Entry 1IUV (X-ray diffraction, 2.50 A resolution); this record covers chain A.

[Chain A]
Name: P-hydroxybenzoate hydroxylase
Source organism: Pseudomonas aeruginosa
Notes: EC 1.14.13.2
UniProtKB: P20586 (PHHY_PSEAE); numbering as in UniProt (aligned over 1-394)
Chain sequence (394 residues; row label = number of the first residue in the row):
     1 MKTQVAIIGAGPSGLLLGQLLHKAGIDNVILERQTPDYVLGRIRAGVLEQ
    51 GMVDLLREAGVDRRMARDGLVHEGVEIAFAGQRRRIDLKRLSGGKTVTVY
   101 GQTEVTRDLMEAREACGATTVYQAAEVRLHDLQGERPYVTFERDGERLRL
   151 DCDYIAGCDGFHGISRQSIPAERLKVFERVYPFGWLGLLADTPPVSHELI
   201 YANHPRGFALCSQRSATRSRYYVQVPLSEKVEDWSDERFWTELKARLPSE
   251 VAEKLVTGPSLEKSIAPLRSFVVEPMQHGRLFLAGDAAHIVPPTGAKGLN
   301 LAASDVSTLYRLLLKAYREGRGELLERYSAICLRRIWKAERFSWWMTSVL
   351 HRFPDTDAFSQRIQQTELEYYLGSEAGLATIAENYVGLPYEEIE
Ligand contacts:
  - FAD (flavin-adenine dinucleotide): Ile8, Gly9, Ala10, Gly11, Pro12, Ser13, Leu31, Glu32, Arg33, Gln34, Val39, Arg42, Arg44, Ala45, Gly46, Val47, Gln102, Val127, Cys158, Asp159, Gly160, His162, Gly163, Ile164, Tyr222, Ala266, Ala284, Gly285, Asp286, Pro293, Ala296, Lys297, Gly298, Leu299, Asn300, Ala302
  - P-hydroxybenzoic acid (PHB): Arg44, Ala45, Gly46, Val47, Trp185, Leu199, Tyr201, Leu210, Ser212, Gln213, Arg214, Arg220, Tyr222, Pro293, Thr294, Gly295, Ala296
Swiss-Prot annotation at these positions:
  - binding site (FAD): Ser13, Glu32, Arg42 to Val47, Gln102, Asp286, Leu299, Asn300
  - binding site (substrate): Tyr201, Ser212 to Arg214, Tyr222, Pro293
  - site (Important for catalytic activity): Tyr201, Tyr385
  - mutagenesis: Ala45 (A45G: The positions of the substrate and the flavin are not altered), Tyr201 (Y201F: Reduction of hydroxylase activity), Arg220 (R220Q: Lower affinity for p-OHB than the wild-type), Asn300 (N300D: The side chain of Asp300 moves away from the flavin, disrupting the interactions of the carboxamide group with the flavin O(2) atom, and the alpha-helix H10 that begins at residue 297 is ...), Tyr385 (Y385F: The positions of the substrate and the flavin are not altered)

[Overview]
Ligands of chain A: flavin-adenine dinucleotide and P-hydroxybenzoic acid. Curated annotation (UniProt) lists
12 FAD-binding residues, 6 substrate-binding residues and 5 mutagenesis sites.
Chain A is P-hydroxybenzoate hydroxylase (Pseudomonas aeruginosa); the structure, P-hydroxybenzoate
hydroxylase complexed with 4-4-hydroxybenzoate at ph 5.0, was determined by X-ray diffraction (same
publication as 1IUW, 1IUX, 1IUS, 1IUT and 1IUU).
